PDB entry 5GVM | X-ray diffraction, 2.24 A resolution | chains A and B

# Chain A (and B)
Name: Serine hydroxymethyltransferase, putative
From: Plasmodium vivax (strain Salvador I)
Notes: chain B of this document is another copy of the same molecule, construct and numbering; everything in this record applies to it too
UniProtKB: A5K8L9 (A5K8L9_PLAVS); residues 1-442 here = UniProt positions 1-442
Sequence (442 residues; numbered 1 to 442; the number before each row is that of its first residue):
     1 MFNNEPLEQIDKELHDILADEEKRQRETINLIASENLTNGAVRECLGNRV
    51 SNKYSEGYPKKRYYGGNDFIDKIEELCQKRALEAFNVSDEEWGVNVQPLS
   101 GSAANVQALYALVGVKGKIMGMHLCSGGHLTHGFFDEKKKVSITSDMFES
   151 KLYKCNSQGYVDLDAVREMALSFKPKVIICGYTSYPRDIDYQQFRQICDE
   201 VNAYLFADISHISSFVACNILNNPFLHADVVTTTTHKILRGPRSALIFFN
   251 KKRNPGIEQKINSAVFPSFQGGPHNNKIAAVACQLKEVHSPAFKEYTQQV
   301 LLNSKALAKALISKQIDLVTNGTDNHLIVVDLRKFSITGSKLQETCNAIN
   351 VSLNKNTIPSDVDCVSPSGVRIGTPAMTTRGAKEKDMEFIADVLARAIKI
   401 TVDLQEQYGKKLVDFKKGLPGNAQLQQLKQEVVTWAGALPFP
Residues lining bound ligands:
  - G57 (2-[3-[3-[(4S)-6-azanyl-5-cyano-3-methyl-4-propan-2-yl-2H-pyrano[2,3-c]pyrazol-4-yl]-5-(trifluoromethyl)phenyl]phenyl]ethanoic acid), molecule 1: Glu56, Tyr63, Tyr64, Pro267
  - G57, molecule 2: Leu124, Gly127, Gly128, His129, Leu130, Phe134, Val141, Thr183, Ser184, Asn354, Lys355, Asn356, Thr357, Cys364, Pro367, Arg371
  - N-pyridoxyl-glycine-5-monophosphate (PLG; N-glycine-[3-hydroxy-2-methyl-5-phosphonooxymethyl-pyridin-4-yl-methane]), molecule 1: Ser34, Ser100, Gly101, Ser102, Asn105, His129, Thr131, His132, Tyr182, Thr183, Asp208, Ser210, His211, Thr234, His236, Lys237, Arg371
  - N-pyridoxyl-glycine-5-monophosphate (PLG), molecule 2: Tyr54, Glu56, Tyr64, Gly271, Gly272

# How chain A and chain B interact
Pairs across the interface (184):
  Met1(A) - Arg240(B)  hydrogen bond (backbone-side chain)
  Met1(A) - Glu295(B)
  Met1(A) - Tyr296(B)
  Met1(A) - Thr378(B)
  Met1(A) - Thr379(B)  hydrogen bond (backbone-backbone)
  Met1(A) - Lys383(B)
  Phe2(A) - Thr379(B)
  Phe2(A) - Phe441(B)
  Phe2(A) - Pro442(B)
  Asn3(A) - Asn39(B)  hydrogen bond (backbone-side chain)
  Asn3(A) - Glu287(B)
  Asn4(A) - Gly40(B)
  Asn4(A) - Pro442(B)
  Pro6(A) - Glu44(B)
  Leu7(A) - Glu44(B)  hydrogen bond (backbone-side chain)
  Leu7(A) - Cys45(B)  hydrophobic
  Ile10(A) - Ala41(B)  hydrophobic
  Ile10(A) - Lys286(B)  hydrogen bond (backbone-side chain)
  Asp11(A) - Arg80(B)  salt bridge
  Asp11(A) - Cys283(B)
  Glu13(A) - Leu76(B)
  Glu13(A) - Arg80(B)  salt bridge
  Leu14(A) - Ala279(B)
  Leu14(A) - Ala282(B)  hydrophobic
  Leu14(A) - Cys283(B)
  Ile17(A) - Phe69(B)
  Ile17(A) - Lys72(B)
  Ile17(A) - Ile73(B)  hydrophobic
  Leu18(A) - Asn48(B)
  Leu18(A) - Ile73(B)  hydrophobic
  Asp20(A) - Phe69(B)
  Glu21(A) - Gly66(B)
  Glu21(A) - Phe69(B)
  Glu21(A) - Ile70(B)
  Glu22(A) - Arg49(B)  salt bridge
  Arg24(A) - Lys53(B)
  Arg24(A) - Gly66(B)  hydrogen bond (side chain-backbone)
  Arg24(A) - Phe69(B)
  Gln25(A) - Arg49(B)  hydrogen bond (side chain-backbone)
  Gln25(A) - Asn52(B)  hydrogen bond
  Ile32(A) - Tyr64(B)  hydrophobic
  Ser34(A) - Tyr54(B)
  Glu35(A) - Asn52(B)
  Glu35(A) - Lys53(B)  salt bridge
  Glu35(A) - Tyr54(B)  hydrogen bond (side chain-backbone)
  Asn36(A) - Asn52(B)
  Leu37(A) - Asn52(B)
  Thr38(A) - Asn52(B)  hydrogen bond
  Asn39(A) - Asn3(B)
  Gly40(A) - Asn4(B)
  Ala41(A) - Ile10(B)  hydrophobic
  Arg43(A) - Gly47(B)
  Arg43(A) - Arg49(B)
  Glu44(A) - Pro6(B)
  Glu44(A) - Leu7(B)  hydrogen bond (side chain-backbone)
  Cys45(A) - Leu7(B)  hydrophobic
  Cys45(A) - Leu14(B)  hydrophobic
  Leu46(A) - Leu46(B)
  Gly47(A) - Arg43(B)
  Asn48(A) - Leu18(B)
  Arg49(A) - Glu22(B)  salt bridge
  Arg49(A) - Gln25(B)  hydrogen bond (backbone-side chain)
  Arg49(A) - Arg43(B)
  Arg49(A) - Phe441(B)
  Arg49(A) - Pro442(B)  hydrogen bond (side chain-backbone)
  Ser51(A) - Arg243(B)  hydrogen bond (backbone-side chain)
  Asn52(A) - Gln25(B)  hydrogen bond
  Asn52(A) - Glu35(B)
  Asn52(A) - Asn36(B)
  Asn52(A) - Leu37(B)
  Asn52(A) - Thr38(B)  hydrogen bond (side chain-backbone)
  Lys53(A) - Arg24(B)
  Lys53(A) - Glu35(B)  salt bridge
  Lys53(A) - Arg243(B)
  Tyr54(A) - Ser34(B)
  Tyr54(A) - Glu35(B)  hydrogen bond (backbone-side chain)
  Tyr54(A) - His236(B)  hydrogen bond
  Tyr54(A) - Lys237(B)  hydrogen bond
  Tyr54(A) - Arg243(B)
  Arg62(A) - Gln343(B)
  Tyr63(A) - Gln343(B)
  Tyr63(A) - Asn354(B)
  Tyr63(A) - Lys355(B)
  Tyr64(A) - Ile32(B)  hydrophobic
  Tyr64(A) - Gln343(B)  hydrogen bond (backbone-side chain)
  Tyr64(A) - Leu353(B)
  Tyr64(A) - Asn354(B)
  Tyr64(A) - Arg371(B)
  Gly65(A) - Gln343(B)
  Gly65(A) - Ser352(B)  hydrogen bond (backbone-side chain)
  Gly65(A) - Leu353(B)  hydrogen bond (backbone-backbone)
  Gly66(A) - Arg24(B)  hydrogen bond (backbone-side chain)
  Gly66(A) - Asn347(B)  hydrogen bond (backbone-side chain)
  Gly66(A) - Ser352(B)
  Asp68(A) - Asn347(B)
  Phe69(A) - Ile17(B)
  Phe69(A) - Asp20(B)
  Phe69(A) - Glu21(B)
  Phe69(A) - Arg24(B)
  Ile70(A) - Glu21(B)
  Lys72(A) - Ile17(B)
  Ile73(A) - Ile17(B)  hydrophobic
  Ile73(A) - Leu18(B)  hydrophobic
  Leu76(A) - Glu13(B)
  Arg80(A) - Asp11(B)  salt bridge
  Arg80(A) - Glu13(B)  salt bridge
  Leu99(A) - Leu99(B)  hydrophobic
  Leu99(A) - Ser100(B)
  Leu99(A) - His274(B)
  Ser100(A) - Leu99(B)
  Ser100(A) - His274(B)  hydrogen bond
  Ser102(A) - Phe269(B)
  Ser102(A) - Gln270(B)
  Ser102(A) - Gly271(B)  hydrogen bond (side chain-backbone)
  Tyr110(A) - Ile143(B)  hydrophobic
  Tyr110(A) - Asp146(B)  hydrogen bond
  Val115(A) - Met147(B)  hydrophobic
  Lys116(A) - Lys116(B)
  Leu130(A) - Phe266(B)  hydrophobic
  Leu130(A) - Pro267(B)  hydrophobic
  Lys139(A) - Tyr110(B)
  Val141(A) - Pro267(B)  hydrophobic
  Val141(A) - Ser268(B)  hydrogen bond (backbone-side chain)
  Ser142(A) - Ser268(B)
  Ile143(A) - Tyr110(B)  hydrophobic
  Ile143(A) - Met147(B)  hydrophobic
  Ile143(A) - Ser268(B)  hydrogen bond (backbone-backbone)
  Ile143(A) - Phe269(B)  hydrophobic
  Asp146(A) - Tyr110(B)  hydrogen bond
  Asp146(A) - Val115(B)
  Met147(A) - Ile143(B)  hydrophobic
  His236(A) - Tyr54(B)  hydrogen bond
  Lys237(A) - Tyr54(B)  hydrogen bond
  Arg240(A) - Met1(B)  hydrogen bond (side chain-backbone)
  Arg243(A) - Ser51(B)  hydrogen bond (side chain-backbone)
  Arg243(A) - Lys53(B)
  Arg243(A) - Tyr54(B)
  Arg243(A) - Pro273(B)
  Arg243(A) - His274(B)
  Phe266(A) - Leu130(B)  hydrophobic
  Pro267(A) - Leu130(B)  hydrophobic
  Pro267(A) - Val141(B)  hydrophobic
  Ser268(A) - Val141(B)
  Ser268(A) - Ser142(B)
  Ser268(A) - Ile143(B)  hydrogen bond (backbone-backbone)
  Phe269(A) - Ser102(B)
  Phe269(A) - Ile143(B)  hydrophobic
  Gln270(A) - Ser102(B)
  Gly271(A) - Ser102(B)  hydrogen bond (backbone-side chain)
  Pro273(A) - Arg243(B)
  His274(A) - Leu99(B)
  His274(A) - Ser100(B)  hydrogen bond
  His274(A) - Arg243(B)
  His274(A) - Lys277(B)  hydrogen bond
  Lys277(A) - His274(B)  hydrogen bond
  Ala279(A) - Leu14(B)
  Cys283(A) - Asp11(B)
  Cys283(A) - Leu14(B)
  Lys286(A) - Ile10(B)  hydrogen bond (side chain-backbone)
  Lys286(A) - Asp11(B)
  Glu287(A) - Asn3(B)
  Glu295(A) - Met1(B)
  Tyr296(A) - Met1(B)
  Gln343(A) - Arg62(B)
  Gln343(A) - Tyr63(B)
  Gln343(A) - Tyr64(B)
  Gln343(A) - Gly65(B)
  Asn347(A) - Gly66(B)  hydrogen bond (side chain-backbone)
  Asn347(A) - Asp68(B)  hydrogen bond
  Ser352(A) - Gly65(B)  hydrogen bond (side chain-backbone)
  Ser352(A) - Gly66(B)
  Leu353(A) - Gly65(B)  hydrogen bond (backbone-backbone)
  Asn354(A) - Tyr63(B)
  Asn354(A) - Tyr64(B)
  Arg371(A) - Tyr64(B)
  Thr378(A) - Met1(B)
  Thr379(A) - Met1(B)  hydrogen bond (backbone-backbone)
  Thr379(A) - Phe2(B)
  Pro440(A) - Phe2(B)  hydrophobic
  Phe441(A) - Phe2(B)
  Phe441(A) - Arg49(B)
  Pro442(A) - Phe2(B)
  Pro442(A) - Asn4(B)
  Pro442(A) - Arg49(B)  hydrogen bond (backbone-side chain)
Other interface residues (no listed pair), chain A (100 interface residues in all): Glu5, Val50, Gly272, Ala282, Gln299, Lys355, Gly381, Lys383
Other interface residues (no listed pair), chain B (100 interface residues in all): Glu5, Val50, Lys79, Gly272, Gln299, Gly381, Pro440

# Summary
Chain A and chain B each contribute 100 residues to their interface, with 46 hydrogen bonds and 8 salt
bridges. Polar contacts include Asp11(A)-Arg80(B), Glu13(A)-Arg80(B) and Glu22(A)-Arg49(B). Ligands of chain
A: N-pyridoxyl-glycine-5-monophosphate and compound G57.
Chain A and chain B are both Serine hydroxymethyltransferase, putative (Plasmodium vivax (strain Salvador I));
the structure, Plasmodium vivax SHMT bound with PLP-glycine and GS557, was determined by X-ray diffraction
(same publication as 5GVK, 5GVL, 5GVN and 5GVP).
